PDB entry 7VDL | electron microscopy, 3.22 A resolution | chains B and S of the 6 polymer chains in the assembly

# Chain B
Protein: Guanine nucleotide-binding protein G(I)/G(S)/G(T) subunit beta-1
Source organism: Homo sapiens
Reference sequence: P62873 (GBB1_HUMAN); numbering as in UniProt (aligned over 2-340)
Sequence (358 residues; numbered -17 to 340; the number before each row is that of its first residue; numbers below 1 keep their minus sign (Met-17 is residue -17)):
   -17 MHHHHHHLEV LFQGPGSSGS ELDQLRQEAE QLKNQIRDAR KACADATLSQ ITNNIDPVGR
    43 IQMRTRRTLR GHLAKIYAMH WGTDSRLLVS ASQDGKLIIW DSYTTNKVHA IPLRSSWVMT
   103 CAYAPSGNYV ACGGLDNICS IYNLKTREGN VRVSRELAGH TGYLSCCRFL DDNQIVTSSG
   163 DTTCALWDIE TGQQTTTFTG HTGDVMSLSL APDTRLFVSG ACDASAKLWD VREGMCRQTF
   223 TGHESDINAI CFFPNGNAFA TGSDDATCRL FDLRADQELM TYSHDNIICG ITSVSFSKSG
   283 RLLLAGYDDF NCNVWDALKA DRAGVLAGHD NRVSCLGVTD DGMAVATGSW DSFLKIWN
Unresolved in the structure: -17 to 1
Differences from the reference sequence: initiating methionine (-17); expression tag (-16 to 1)
Disulfides: Cys121-Cys149
Curated features (UniProtKB/Swiss-Prot):
  - modified residue: Ser2 (N-acetylserine), His266 (Phosphohistidine)
  - natural variant: Leu30 (L30F: In MRD42; uncertain significance), Arg52 (R52G: In MRD42), Gly64 (G64V: In MRD42), Asp76 (D76E: In MRD42; D76G: In MRD42), Gly77 (G77S: In MRD42), Lys78 (K78R: In MRD42), Ile80 (I80N: In MRD42; I80T: In MRD42), His91 (H91R: In MRD42; uncertain significance), Ala92 (A92T: In MRD42), Pro94 (P94S: In MRD42), Leu95 (L95P: In MRD42), Arg96 (R96L: In MRD42), 5 further natural variant entries in UniProt

# Chain S
Protein: scFv
Source organism: Homo sapiens
Notes: antibody fragment or engineered binder
Sequence (285 residues; numbered -36 to 235 plus 14 insertion-coded residues; 1 number in that range is skipped by the numbering (no residue carries it; nothing is unmodelled there); the number before each row is that of its first residue; a row labelled like 120A-120N holds insertion residues (120A, then the next letters in order); numbers below 1 keep their minus sign (Met-36 is residue -36)):
   -36 MLLVNQSHQG FNKEHTSKMV SAIVLYVLLA AAAHSAFAVQ LVESGGGLVQ PGGSRKLSCS
    24 ASGFAFSSFG MHWVRQAPEK GLEWVAYISS GSGTIYYADT VKGRFTISRD DPKNTLFLQM
    84 TSLRSEDTAM YYCVRSIYYY GSSPFDFWGQ GTTLTVS
120A-120N AGGGGSGGGGSGGG
   122 GSADIVMTQA TSSVPVTPGE SVSISCRSSK SLLHSNGNTY LYWFLQRPGQ SPQLLIYRMS
   182 NLASGVPDRF SGSGSGTAFT LTISRLEAED VGVYYCMQHL EYPLTFGAGT KLEL
Unresolved in the structure: -36 to 1, 120A-120N, 122-124
Disulfides: Cys147-Cys217

# Interface between chain B and chain S
Contacting residue pairs - 16 pairs, chain B then chain S:
  Asp66(B) with Tyr103(S)
  Arg68(B) with Tyr103(S)
  Leu69(B) with Tyr103(S), hydrophobic
  Val90(B) with Tyr102(S), hydrophobic; Tyr103(S)
  His91(B) with Tyr102(S)
  Arg129(B) with Val2(S); Arg98(S), hydrogen bond (backbone-side chain); Phe110(S); Ser185(S)
  Glu130(B) with Gly26(S); Phe27(S); Ala28(S), hydrogen bond (backbone-backbone); Phe32(S)
  Gly131(B) with Phe32(S)
  Asn132(B) with Ala28(S)
Also at the interface, not in a pair above, chain B (10 interface residues in all): Asp83
Also at the interface, not in a pair above, chain S (11 interface residues in all): Ile100

# Summary
The interface between chain B and chain S involves 10 residues on one side and 11 on the other, with 2
hydrogen bonds. Among the polar pairs are Arg129(B)-Arg98(S) and Glu130(B)-Ala28(S).
Here chain B is Guanine nucleotide-binding protein G(I)/G(S)/G(T) subunit beta-1 and chain S is scFv, both
from Homo sapiens. Entry 7VDL (Cryo-EM structure of pseudoallergen receptor MRGPRX2 complex with circular
cortistatin-14) was determined by electron microscopy (same publication as 7VDH, 7VDM, 7VUY, 7VUZ, 7VV0, 7VV3,
7VV4 and 7VV5).
